Entry 2HJP (X-ray diffraction, 1.90 A resolution); this record covers chain A.

# Chain A
Molecule: Phosphonopyruvate hydrolase
Organism: Variovorax sp
Reference sequence: Q84G06 (Q84G06_9BURK); numbering as in UniProt (aligned over 1-290)
Amino-acid sequence (290 residues; each row starts with the number of its first residue):
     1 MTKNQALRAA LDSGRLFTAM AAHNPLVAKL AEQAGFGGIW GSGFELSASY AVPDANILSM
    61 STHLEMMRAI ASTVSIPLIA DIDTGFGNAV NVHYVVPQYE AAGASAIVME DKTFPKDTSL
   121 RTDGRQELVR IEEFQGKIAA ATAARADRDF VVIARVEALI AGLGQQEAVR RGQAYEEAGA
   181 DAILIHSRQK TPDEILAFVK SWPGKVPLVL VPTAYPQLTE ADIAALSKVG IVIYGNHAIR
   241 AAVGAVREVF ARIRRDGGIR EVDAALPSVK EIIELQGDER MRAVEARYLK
Unresolved in the structure: 119-125
Bound ions: Na+: H23, S49; Mg2+: D81 (together with phosphonopyruvate)
Small-molecule neighbours: phosphonopyruvate (PPR): W40, S42, G43, F44, D54, D81, R155, H186, R188, V211, G235
Curated features (UniProtKB/Swiss-Prot):
  - active site: D54 (Nucleophile)
  - binding site (substrate): W40 to F44, R155, H186, R188
  - binding site (Mg(2+)): D81
  - mutagenesis: R188 (R188A: Reduced affinity for substrate)
What the authors report for this chain:
  - conformationally variable residues (order/disorder transition): D117 to Q126
  - contacts within the chain: E110-E157, V129-R171 (hydrogen bond)
  - Mg2+ coordination through a water molecule: D54, D83, E110
  - Mg2+ coordination: D81
  - binding site for phosphonopyruvate: W40, S42, G43 to F44, D54, R155, H186, R188, T213, G235
  - mutagenesis - R188A (121( 2 s-1): unchanged catalytic activity on phosphonopyruvate
  - mutagenesis - R188A (82 ( 5 uM): decreased binding to phosphonopyruvate
  - catalytic residues: T118 (proposed by the authors, not directly observed)

# In short
Ligands of chain A: phosphonopyruvate. The Na+ site is built by H23 and S49. Curated annotation (UniProt)
lists active-site residue D54, 8 substrate-binding residues, Mg2+-binding residue D81 and one mutagenesis
site. From the paper: the catalytic residue T118; R188A reduces binding to phosphonopyruvate.
Chain A is Phosphonopyruvate hydrolase (Variovorax sp); the structure, Crystal Structure of Phosphonopyruvate
Hydrolase Complex with Phosphonopyruvate and Mg++, was determined by X-ray diffraction (same publication as
2DUA and 2HRW).
